PDB entry 9DFN | X-ray diffraction, 1.50 A resolution | chain A

# Chain A
Name: Radical SAM core domain-containing protein
Source organism: Trichoderma virens
UniProtKB: G9N0G3 (G9N0G3_HYPVG); residues 31-328 here = UniProt positions 31-328
Chain sequence (321 residues; each row starts with the number of its first residue):
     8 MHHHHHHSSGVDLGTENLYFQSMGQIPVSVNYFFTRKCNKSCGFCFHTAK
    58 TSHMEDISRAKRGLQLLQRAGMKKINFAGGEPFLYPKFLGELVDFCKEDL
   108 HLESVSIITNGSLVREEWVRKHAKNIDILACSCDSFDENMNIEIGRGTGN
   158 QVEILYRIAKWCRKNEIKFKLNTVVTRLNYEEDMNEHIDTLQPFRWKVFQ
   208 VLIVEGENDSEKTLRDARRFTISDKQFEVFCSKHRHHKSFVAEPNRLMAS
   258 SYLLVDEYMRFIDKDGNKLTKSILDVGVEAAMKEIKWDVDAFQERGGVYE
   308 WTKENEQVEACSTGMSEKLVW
Not modelled in the structure: 8-28, 312-328
Construct notes: initiating methionine (8); expression tag (9-30)
Ion coordination: 4Fe-4S cluster Fe: Cys45, Cys49, Cys52 (together with S-adenosylmethionine)
Ligand contacts:
  - CTP (cytidine-5'-triphosphate): Ser36, Asn38, Phe40, Phe53, Lys81, Asn83, Ala85, Ser113, Ile115, Lys177, Asn179, Arg202, Lys204, Phe206, Leu209, Glu250, Met255, Ala256, Tyr259, Leu261, Lys271, Arg302, Gly304, Tyr306
  - S-adenosylmethionine (SAM): Cys45, Phe51, Cys52, Phe53, His54, Gly86, Gly87, Glu88, Pro89, Ile115, Thr116, Asn117, Ser139, Asp141, Arg153, Asn179, Val181, Phe206, Gln207, Val208, Leu209, Asn215, Met255
  - 4Fe-4S cluster (SF4): Cys45, Lys47, Ser48, Cys49, Cys52, His54, Gly86, Gly87, Asn117, Arg153, Arg222

# In short
Chain A binds 4Fe-4S cluster, S-adenosylmethionine and CTP. Cys45, Cys49 and Cys52 coordinate a 4Fe-4S cluster
Fe ion.
Chain A is Radical SAM core domain-containing protein (Trichoderma virens); the structure, X-ray crystal
structure of the second viperin-like enzyme from Trichoderma virens with bound CTP and SAM, was determined by
X-ray diffraction, deposited together with 9DFU, 9DFW and 9DGW.
